7SN7 - chains A and H of the 23 polymer chains in the assembly; structure by electron microscopy, 4.20 A resolution (low resolution: residue-level contacts below are approximate; hydrogen-bond / salt-bridge calls are withheld).

# Chain A (and H)
Protein: Flagellin
Source organism: Escherichia coli O127:H6
Notes: chain H of this document is another copy of the same molecule, construct and numbering; everything in this record applies to it too
UniProt: A0A2D0NRN6 (A0A2D0NRN6_ECOLX); numbering as in UniProt (aligned over 3-548)
Sequence (546 residues; numbered 3 to 548; the number before each row is that of its first residue):
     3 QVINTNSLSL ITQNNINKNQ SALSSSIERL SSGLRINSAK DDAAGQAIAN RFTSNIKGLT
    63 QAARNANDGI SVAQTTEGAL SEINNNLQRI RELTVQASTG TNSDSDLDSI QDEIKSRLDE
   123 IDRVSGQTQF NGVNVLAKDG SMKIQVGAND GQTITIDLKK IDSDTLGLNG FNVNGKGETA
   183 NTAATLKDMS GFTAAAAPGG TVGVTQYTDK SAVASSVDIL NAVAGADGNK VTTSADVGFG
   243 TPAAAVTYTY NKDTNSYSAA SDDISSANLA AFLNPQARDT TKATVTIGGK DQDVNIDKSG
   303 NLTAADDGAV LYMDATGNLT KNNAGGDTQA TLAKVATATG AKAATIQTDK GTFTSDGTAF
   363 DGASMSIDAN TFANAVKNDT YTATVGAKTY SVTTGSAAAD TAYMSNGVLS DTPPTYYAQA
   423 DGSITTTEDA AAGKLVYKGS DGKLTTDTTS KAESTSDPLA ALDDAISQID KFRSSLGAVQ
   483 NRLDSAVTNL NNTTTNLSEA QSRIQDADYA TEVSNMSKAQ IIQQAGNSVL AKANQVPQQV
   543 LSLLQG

# Interface between chain A and chain H
Residue-residue contacts - 25 pairs, chain A then chain H:
  Val204(A) with Ala389(H)
  Thr428(A) with Ala434(H)
  Ala432(A) with Lys436(H)
  Ala433(A) with Lys436(H); Thr448(H)
  Ala434(A) with Thr428(H); Gly435(H); Lys436(H)
  Lys436(A) with Ala432(H); Ala433(H); Lys436(H)
  Ala512(A) with Gln15(H)
  Thr513(A) with Gln15(H)
  Ser519(A) with Asn536(H)
  Lys520(A) with Ile5(H); Asn6(H); Thr7(H)
  Ile523(A) with Ile5(H); Pro539(H)
  Ile524(A) with Ile5(H)
  Gln526(A) with Leu543(H)
  Ser530(A) with Leu546(H); Gly548(H)
  Val531(A) with Leu546(H)
  Lys534(A) with Leu546(H)
Interface residues without a listed pair, chain A (24 interface residues in all): Gly201, Thr429, Gly435, Thr448, Asp510, Val515, Ser516, Ala527
Interface residues without a listed pair, chain H (24 interface residues in all): Ser11, Asn19, Lys390, Asp413, Thr429, Leu532, Gln540

# Overview
The chain A/chain H interface involves 24 residues from each chain.
Both chains are Flagellin (Escherichia coli O127:H6). Entry 7SN7 (Cryo-EM structure of the enteropathogenic E.
coli O127:H6 flagellar filament) was determined by electron microscopy (same publication as 7SN4, 7SN9, 7SQD
and 7SQJ).
